Entry 8BSO (X-ray diffraction, 1.92 A resolution); this record covers chains H and L.

# Chain H
Name: BAR-1 Fab heavy chain
Source organism: Mus musculus
Notes: antibody fragment or engineered binder
Chain sequence (227 residues; row label = number of the first residue in the row):
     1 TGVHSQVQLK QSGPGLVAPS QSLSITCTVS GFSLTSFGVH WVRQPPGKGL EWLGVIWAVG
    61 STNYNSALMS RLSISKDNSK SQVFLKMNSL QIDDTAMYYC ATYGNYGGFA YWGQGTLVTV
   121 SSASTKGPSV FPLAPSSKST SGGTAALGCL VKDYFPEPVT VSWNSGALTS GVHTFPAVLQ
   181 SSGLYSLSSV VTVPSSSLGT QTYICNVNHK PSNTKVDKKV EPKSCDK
Disordered / not traced: 1-6, 226-227
Cystine bridges: Cys-27/Cys-100, Cys-149/Cys-205
Residues lining bound ligands: beta-D-glucopyranose / beta-D-galactopyranose / N-acetyl-alpha-neuraminic acid / SL9: Ser-36, Phe-37, Gly-38, Trp-57, Ala-58, Val-59, Ser-61, Asn-63, Thr-102, Tyr-103, Gly-104, Asn-105

# Chain L
Name: BAR-1 Fab light chain
Source organism: Mus musculus
Notes: antibody fragment or engineered binder
Chain sequence (219 residues; row label = number of the first residue in the row):
     1 TGVHSDIQMT QSPKSMSMSV GERVTLSCKA SENVHTYVSW YQQKPEQSPK LLIYGASNRY
    61 TGVPDRFTGS GSATDFTLTI SSVQAEDLAD YHCGQTYTYP FTFGSGTKLE LKRTVAAPSV
   121 FIFPPSDEQL KSGTASVVCL LNNFYPREAK VQWKVDNALQ SGNSQESVTE QDSKDSTYSL
   181 SSTLTLSKAD YEKHKVYACE VTHQGLSSPV TKSFNRGEC
Disordered / not traced: 1-5, 219
Cystine bridges: Cys-28/Cys-93, Cys-139/Cys-199
Residues lining bound ligands: beta-D-glucopyranose / beta-D-galactopyranose / N-acetyl-alpha-neuraminic acid / SL9: Tyr-37, Thr-96, Tyr-97, Thr-98, Tyr-99, Phe-101

# Interface between chain H and chain L
Contacting residue pairs - 80 pairs, chain H then chain L:
  His-40(H) / Phe-101(L)
  Gln-44(H) / Gln-43(L)  hydrogen bond
  Gln-44(H) / His-92(L)
  Leu-50(H) / His-92(L)
  Leu-50(H) / Phe-103(L)  hydrophobic
  Trp-52(H) / Tyr-99(L)  hydrophobic
  Trp-52(H) / Pro-100(L)  hydrophobic
  Trp-52(H) / Phe-101(L)
  Trp-57(H) / Tyr-99(L)  hydrogen bond
  Asn-63(H) / Tyr-99(L)  hydrogen bond
  Asn-65(H) / Pro-100(L)
  Tyr-99(H) / Gln-43(L)  hydrogen bond
  Tyr-99(H) / Gln-47(L)
  Tyr-99(H) / Ser-48(L)
  Tyr-99(H) / Pro-49(L)
  Tyr-103(H) / Thr-96(L)
  Tyr-103(H) / Phe-101(L)
  Tyr-106(H) / Tyr-54(L)
  Tyr-106(H) / Tyr-60(L)  hydrophobic
  Tyr-106(H) / Thr-61(L)
  Gly-107(H) / Ser-39(L)
  Gly-107(H) / Tyr-54(L)
  Gly-107(H) / Thr-96(L)
  Gly-108(H) / Ser-39(L)
  Gly-108(H) / Tyr-41(L)
  Gly-108(H) / Tyr-54(L)
  Phe-109(H) / Tyr-41(L)  hydrogen bond (backbone-side chain)
  Phe-109(H) / Leu-51(L)
  Phe-109(H) / Phe-103(L)  hydrophobic
  Ala-110(H) / Leu-51(L)  hydrophobic
  Ala-110(H) / Tyr-60(L)
  Tyr-111(H) / Tyr-60(L)
  Trp-112(H) / Tyr-41(L)  hydrophobic
  Trp-112(H) / Pro-49(L)
  Gly-113(H) / Ser-48(L)  hydrogen bond (backbone-side chain)
  Gln-114(H) / Ser-48(L)
  Phe-131(H) / Ser-126(L)
  Phe-131(H) / Glu-128(L)
  Phe-131(H) / Gln-129(L)
  Pro-132(H) / Ser-126(L)
  Pro-132(H) / Glu-128(L)
  Leu-133(H) / Phe-123(L)  hydrophobic
  Leu-133(H) / Val-138(L)  hydrophobic
  Ala-134(H) / Phe-123(L)
  Lys-138(H) / Phe-121(L)
  Lys-138(H) / Ile-122(L)  hydrogen bond (backbone-backbone)
  Lys-138(H) / Lys-212(L)
  Lys-138(H) / Ser-213(L)  hydrogen bond (side chain-backbone)
  Ser-139(H) / Phe-121(L)
  Ser-139(H) / Phe-123(L)
  Thr-140(H) / Phe-121(L)
  Ser-141(H) / Phe-121(L)
  Ala-146(H) / Phe-121(L)  hydrophobic
  Ala-146(H) / Phe-123(L)
  Ala-146(H) / Leu-140(L)  hydrophobic
  Leu-150(H) / Ser-136(L)
  Lys-152(H) / Gln-129(L)
  Lys-152(H) / Ser-136(L)
  His-173(H) / Asn-142(L)
  His-173(H) / Asn-143(L)  hydrogen bond
  His-173(H) / Asp-172(L)
  His-173(H) / Ser-179(L)  hydrogen bond
  Phe-175(H) / Leu-140(L)  hydrophobic
  Phe-175(H) / Ser-167(L)
  Phe-175(H) / Thr-169(L)
  Phe-175(H) / Ser-179(L)
  Phe-175(H) / Leu-180(L)
  Phe-175(H) / Ser-181(L)
  Pro-176(H) / Ser-167(L)  hydrogen bond (backbone-side chain)
  Pro-176(H) / Val-168(L)
  Val-178(H) / Gln-165(L)
  Val-178(H) / Glu-166(L)
  Leu-179(H) / Gln-165(L)  hydrogen bond (backbone-side chain)
  Gln-180(H) / Gln-165(L)
  Ser-188(H) / Ser-181(L)
  Val-190(H) / Leu-140(L)  hydrophobic
  Thr-192(H) / Asn-142(L)
  Lys-218(H) / Glu-128(L)  salt bridge
  Lys-223(H) / Pro-124(L)
  Cys-225(H) / Glu-218(L)
Interface residues without a listed pair, chain H (48 interface residues in all): Val-42, Gly-49, Glu-51, Ser-66, Thr-144, Leu-147, Thr-174
Interface residues without a listed pair, chain L (46 interface residues in all): Asp-6, Gly-104, Ser-105, Ser-119, Thr-134, Phe-214

# In short
48 residues of chain H face 46 of chain L across their interface, with 12 hydrogen bonds and 1 salt bridge.
Polar contacts include Lys-218(H)/Glu-128(L), Gln-44(H)/Gln-43(L) and Trp-57(H)/Tyr-99(L).
Beta-D-glucopyranose / beta-D-galactopyranose / N-acetyl-alpha-neuraminic acid / SL9 is bound between chain H
and chain L.
Here chain H is BAR-1 Fab heavy chain and chain L is BAR-1 Fab light chain, both from Mus musculus. Entry 8BSO
(crystal structure of antibody Fab with SiaLac-amidine-Lys) was determined by X-ray diffraction.
